7SPI - chains A1 and C13 of the 78 polymer chains in the assembly; structure by electron microscopy, 2.97 A resolution.

Chain A1:
Molecule: TraV
Source organism: Salmonella typhi
UniProtKB: Q8KNL2 (Q8KNL2_SALTI); residues 1-204 here = UniProt positions 1-204
Chain sequence (204 residues; row label = number of the first residue in the row):
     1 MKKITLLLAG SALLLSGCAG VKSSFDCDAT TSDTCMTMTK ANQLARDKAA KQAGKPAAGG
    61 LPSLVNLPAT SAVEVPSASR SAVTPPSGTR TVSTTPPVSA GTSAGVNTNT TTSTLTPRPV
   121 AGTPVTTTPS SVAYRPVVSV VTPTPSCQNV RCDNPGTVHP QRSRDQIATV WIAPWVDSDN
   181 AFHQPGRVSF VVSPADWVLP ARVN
Not modelled in the structure: 1-149

Chain C13:
Molecule: TraK
Source organism: Salmonella typhi
UniProtKB: Q8KNL8 (Q8KNL8_SALTI); numbering as in UniProt (aligned over 1-246)
Chain sequence (246 residues; each row starts with the number of its first residue):
     1 MKNNLPAFLF GTAMMVVMPP AAQAQSPATI SLPQGGQFRL SISNTDPNMI FIPGDKVTAI
    61 TAPGGMLADK RLTRAGGVLF TSVATRTFTI FVETARGQTF SVVATPVKGE GRVYRLMSAE
   121 PPSRPETRKW ETAQAYEKLL ISLNRAVLTG DIPDGYGEVK PLSDGIRLPG GFSVTPLKAW
   181 AGDQLRADRY ELRNANTWGV ALREQDFWKP GVRAVMFDNN AQTLMGGGRM TVTVIRGNGE
   241 GEDGQR
Not modelled in the structure: 1-24, 242-246

How chain A1 and chain C13 interact:
Residue-residue contacts - 8 pairs, chain A1 then chain C13:
  Cys152(A1) - Arg203(C13)
  Asn154(A1) - Gln205(C13)
  Pro155(A1) - Gln205(C13)
  Gly156(A1) - Gln205(C13)  hydrogen bond (backbone-side chain)
  Pro200(A1) - Trp208(C13)
  Ala201(A1) - Trp208(C13)
  Val203(A1) - Trp208(C13)  hydrophobic
  Asn204(A1) - Asp206(C13)
Interface residues without a listed pair, chain A1 (9 interface residues in all): Arg202
Interface residues without a listed pair, chain C13 (5 interface residues in all): Arg167

Summary:
Chain A1 and chain C13 form an interface of 9 and 5 residues respectively; the contacts include 1 hydrogen
bond. The hydrogen-bonded pair is Gly156(A1)-Gln205(C13).
Chain A1 is TraV and chain C13 is TraK, both from Salmonella typhi; the structure, Models for C13
reconstruction of Outer Membrane Core Complex (OMCC) of Type IV Secretion System (T4SS) ..., was determined by
electron microscopy together with 7SPB, 7SPC, 7SPJ and 7SPK from the same study.
